7DMN - chain A; structure by X-ray diffraction, 2.00 A resolution.

# Chain A
Protein: Diels-Alderase fsa2
Source organism: Fusarium sp. (strain FN080326)
Notes: EC 5.5.1.-
UniProtKB: A0A0E4AYE7 (FSA2_FUSSF); residues 4-377 here correspond to UniProt positions 1-374 (UniProt number = residue number - 3)
Amino-acid sequence (377 residues; row label = number of the first residue in the row):
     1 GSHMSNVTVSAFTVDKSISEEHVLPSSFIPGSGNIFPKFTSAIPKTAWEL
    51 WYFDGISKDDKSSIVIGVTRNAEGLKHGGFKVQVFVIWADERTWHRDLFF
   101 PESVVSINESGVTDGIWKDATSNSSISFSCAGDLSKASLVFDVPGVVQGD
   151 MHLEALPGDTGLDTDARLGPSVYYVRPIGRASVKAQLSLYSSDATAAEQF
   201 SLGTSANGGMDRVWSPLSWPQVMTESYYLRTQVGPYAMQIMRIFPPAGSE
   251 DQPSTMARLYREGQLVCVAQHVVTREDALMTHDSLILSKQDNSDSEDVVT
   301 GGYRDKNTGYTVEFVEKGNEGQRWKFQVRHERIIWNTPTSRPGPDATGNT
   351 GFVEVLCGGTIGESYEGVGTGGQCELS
Unresolved in the structure: 1-2, 276-279, 293-294
Construct notes: expression tag (1-3)
From the paper describing this entry:
  - specificity-determining residues: W48, L50, C374 (from molecular simulation)
  - binding site for glycerol: S226

# In short
The paper reports a binding site for glycerol at S226; specificity determinants W48, L50 and C374.
Chain A is Diels-Alderase fsa2 (Fusarium sp. (strain FN080326)); the structure, Crystal structure of two
pericyclases catalyzing [4+2] cycloaddition, was determined by X-ray diffraction together with 7DMO from the
same study.
